Entry 6LO8 (electron microscopy, 3.83 A resolution); this record covers chains C and D of the 10 polymer chains in the assembly.

== Chain C ==
Name: Succinate dehydrogenase [ubiquinone] cytochrome b subunit, mitochondrial
Source organism: Saccharomyces cerevisiae (strain ATCC 204508 / S288c)
UniProt: P33421 (SDH3_YEAST); numbering as in UniProt (aligned over 1-198)
Amino-acid sequence (198 residues; numbered 1 to 198; the number before each row is that of its first residue):
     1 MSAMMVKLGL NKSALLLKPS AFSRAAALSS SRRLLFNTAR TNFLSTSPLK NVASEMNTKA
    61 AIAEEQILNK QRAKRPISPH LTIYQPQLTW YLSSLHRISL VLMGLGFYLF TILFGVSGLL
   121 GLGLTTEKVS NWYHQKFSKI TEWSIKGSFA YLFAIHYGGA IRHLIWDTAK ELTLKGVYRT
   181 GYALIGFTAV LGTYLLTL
Unresolved in the structure: 1-86, 169-172
UniProt features mapped onto this chain:
  - binding site (a ubiquinone): S93, R97
  - binding site (heme): H156
  - mutagenesis: H96 (H96A/D: Decreases quinone reductase activity), F153 (F153V: Decreases quinone reductase activity. Little effect on complex assembly), H156 (H156A: Decreases SDH cytochrome b content), H163 (H163Q: Decreases quinone reductase activity. Little effect on complex assembly), W166 (W166R: Decreases quinone reductase activity. Little effect on complex assembly), D167 (D167V: Reduces SDH FAD content. Probably impairs complex assembly)

== Chain D ==
Name: Mitochondrial import inner membrane translocase subunit TIM18
Source organism: Saccharomyces cerevisiae (strain ATCC 204508 / S288c)
UniProt: Q08749 (TIM18_YEAST); residues 1-192 here = UniProt positions 1-192
Amino-acid sequence (192 residues; row label = number of the first residue in the row):
     1 MLLFPGLKPV LNASTVIVNP VRAVFPGLVL STKRSFYSIN RLNAENKIND IANTSKEASS
    61 SVQMFKPPEF SQFKDSYQKD YERIAKYTLI PLTMVPFYAS FTGGVINPLL DASLSSIFLI
   121 YLQYGFTSCI IDYIPKEKYP RWHKLALYCL YGGSMLSLYG IYELETKNNG FVDLVKKLWN
   181 ENDDHLYIFG RN
Unresolved in the structure: 1-61, 181-192

== Chain C / chain D interface ==
Pairs across the interface (68):
  S93(C) - P68(D)
  H96(C) - K86(D)
  H96(C) - Y121(D)
  R97(C) - Y133(D)
  L100(C) - Y121(D)
  L100(C) - L122(D)  hydrophobic
  L100(C) - G125(D)
  L100(C) - F126(D)
  V101(C) - F126(D)  hydrophobic
  G104(C) - L122(D)
  G104(C) - F126(D)
  F107(C) - S115(D)
  F107(C) - F118(D)  hydrophobic
  F107(C) - L119(D)  hydrophobic
  F107(C) - L122(D)  hydrophobic
  F107(C) - F171(D)  hydrophobic
  Y108(C) - L119(D)
  Y108(C) - Q123(D)
  Y108(C) - G153(D)
  Y108(C) - S154(D)  hydrogen bond
  F110(C) - L178(D)  hydrophobic
  T111(C) - S157(D)
  T111(C) - G160(D)
  T111(C) - I161(D)
  I112(C) - G153(D)
  I112(C) - S157(D)
  F114(C) - G160(D)
  F114(C) - E163(D)
  F114(C) - L164(D)  hydrophobic
  F114(C) - L174(D)  hydrophobic
  G115(C) - L156(D)
  G115(C) - Y159(D)
  G115(C) - G160(D)
  G118(C) - Y159(D)  hydrogen bond (backbone-side chain)
  L119(C) - L156(D)  hydrophobic
  L119(C) - Y159(D)
  G123(C) - K167(D)
  L124(C) - K167(D)
  T125(C) - N168(D)
  T126(C) - L164(D)
  T126(C) - N168(D)
  T126(C) - D173(D)
  T126(C) - L174(D)
  S130(C) - K177(D)  hydrogen bond (side chain-backbone)
  S130(C) - L178(D)
  Y133(C) - L178(D)
  H134(C) - K177(D)  hydrogen bond (side chain-backbone)
  H134(C) - L178(D)
  H134(C) - N180(D)  hydrogen bond (side chain-backbone)
  K146(C) - W179(D)
  F153(C) - F97(D)  hydrophobic
  H156(C) - Y121(D)
  Y157(C) - I90(D)
  Y157(C) - T93(D)  hydrogen bond
  Y157(C) - M94(D)
  A160(C) - I90(D)  hydrophobic
  R162(C) - P67(D)
  R162(C) - P68(D)  hydrogen bond (side chain-backbone)
  R162(C) - F70(D)
  R162(C) - K86(D)
  H163(C) - Y87(D)
  H163(C) - I90(D)
  W166(C) - P67(D)  hydrophobic
  T168(C) - M64(D)
  T173(C) - Q63(D)  hydrogen bond (backbone-backbone)
  T173(C) - M64(D)
  L195(C) - F97(D)  hydrophobic
  L195(C) - W179(D)  hydrophobic
Interface residues without a listed pair, chain C (38 interface residues in all): L92, M103, L105, S117, Y194
Interface residues without a listed pair, chain D (41 interface residues in all): E69, R83, F101

== Overview ==
38 residues of chain C face 41 of chain D across their interface; the contacts include 8 hydrogen bonds. Polar
pairs include Y108(C)-S154(D), G118(C)-Y159(D) and S130(C)-K177(D). From UniProt: ubiquinone-binding residues
S93(C) and R97(C), heme-binding residue H156(C) and 6 mutagenesis sites on chain C.
Here chain C is Succinate dehydrogenase [ubiquinone] cytochrome b subunit, mitochondrial and chain D is
Mitochondrial import inner membrane translocase subunit TIM18, both from Saccharomyces cerevisiae (strain ATCC
204508 / S288c). Entry 6LO8 (Cryo-EM structure of the TIM22 complex from yeast) was determined by electron
microscopy.
